PDB entry 1XDG | X-ray diffraction, 2.10 A resolution | chain A

== Chain A ==
Molecule: Integrin alpha-L
Organism: Homo sapiens
Notes: fragment: I-domain
UniProt: P20701 (ITAL_HUMAN); residues 127-311 here correspond to UniProt positions 152-336 (UniProt number = residue number + 25)
Chain sequence (188 residues; row label = number of the first residue in the row):
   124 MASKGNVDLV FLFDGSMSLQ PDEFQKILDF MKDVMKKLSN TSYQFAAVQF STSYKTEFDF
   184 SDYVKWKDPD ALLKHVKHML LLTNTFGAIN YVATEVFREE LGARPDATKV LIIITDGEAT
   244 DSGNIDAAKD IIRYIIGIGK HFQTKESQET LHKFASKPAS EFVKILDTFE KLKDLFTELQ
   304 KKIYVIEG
Disordered / not traced: 124-127, 310-311
Differences from the reference sequence: cloning artifact (124-126)
Ion coordination: Mg2+: S139, S141, D239
Small-molecule neighbours: lfa878 (AB8; (1s,3r,8as)-8-(2-{(4S,6S)-3-(4-hydroxy-3-methoxybenzyl)-4-[2-(methylamino)-2-oxoethyl]-2-oxo-1,3-oxazinan-6-yl}ethyl)-3 ,7-dimethyl-1,2,3,7,8,8a-hexahydronaphthalen-1-yl (2R)-2-methylbutanoate): L132, F153, V157, L161, V233, I235, I255, Y257, E284, F285, K287, L298, E301, L302, K305
What the authors report for this chain:
  - Mg2+ coordination: D239
  - binding site for lfa878: L132, F153, V233, I235, I255, Y257, E284, F285, K287, L298, E301, L302, K305
  - conformationally variable residues (side-chain flip): E284

== In short ==
Ligands of chain A: lfa878. The Mg2+ site is built by S139, S141 and D239. From the paper: a binding site for
lfa878 at L132, F153 and V233 among others; Mg2+ coordination by D239.
Chain A is Integrin alpha-L (Homo sapiens); the structure, X-ray structure of LFA-1 I-domain in complex with
LFA878 at 2.1A resolution, was determined by X-ray diffraction, deposited together with 1XDD.
